PDB entry 5HLT | X-ray diffraction, 2.67 A resolution | chains A and C of the 3 polymer chains in the assembly

Chain A:
Molecule: Restriction endonuclease R.BpuJI
From: Bacillus pumilus
UniProtKB: A3FMN7 (A3FMN7_BACPU); residue numbers follow UniProt; this construct covers 1-285
Chain sequence (288 residues; row label = number of the first residue in the row; numbers below 1 keep their minus sign (Gly-2 is residue -2)):
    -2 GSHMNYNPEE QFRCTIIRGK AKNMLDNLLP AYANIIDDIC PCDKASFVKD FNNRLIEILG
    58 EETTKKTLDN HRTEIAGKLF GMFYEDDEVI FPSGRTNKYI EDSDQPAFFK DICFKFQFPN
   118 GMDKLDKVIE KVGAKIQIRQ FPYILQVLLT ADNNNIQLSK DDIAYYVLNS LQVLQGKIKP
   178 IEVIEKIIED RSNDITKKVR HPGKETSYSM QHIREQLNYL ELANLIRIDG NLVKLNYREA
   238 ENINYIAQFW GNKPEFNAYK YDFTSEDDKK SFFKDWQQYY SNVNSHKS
Unresolved in the structure: -2 to 1, 280-285
Sequence notes: expression tag (-2 to 0)

Chain C:
Molecule: 12-nt DNA strand
Sequence (12 nucleotides; each row starts with the number of its first residue):
   101 GXTACCCGTG GA
Modified / non-standard residues: YPE (4-[8-(4-hydroxybut-1-yn-1-yl)pyren-1-yl]but-3-yn-1-yl dihydrogen phosphate) at position 102

How chain A and chain C interact:
Residue-residue contacts (26; chain A residue first):
  Arg10(A) - DC107(C)  salt bridge to the phosphate
  Ile14(A) - DC105(C)  sugar contact
  Ile14(A) - DC106(C)  phosphate contact
  Arg15(A) - DC107(C)  base contact
  Arg15(A) - DG108(C)  hydrogen bond to the base
  Lys17(A) - DC107(C)  base contact
  Lys63(A) - DA104(C)  base contact
  Lys63(A) - DC105(C)  base contact
  Asn67(A) - DC105(C)  hydrogen bond to the base
  Arg69(A) - DA104(C)  salt bridge to the phosphate
  Thr70(A) - DA104(C)  sugar contact
  Thr70(A) - DC105(C)  hydrogen bond to the phosphate
  Glu71(A) - DC105(C)  base contact
  Glu71(A) - DC106(C)  hydrogen bond to the base
  Lys75(A) - DC105(C)  salt bridge to the phosphate
  Met119(A) - DC105(C)  sugar contact
  Asp120(A) - DC105(C)  phosphate contact
  Asp120(A) - DC106(C)  phosphate contact
  Lys121(A) - DA104(C)  sugar contact
  Lys121(A) - DC105(C)  hydrogen bond to the phosphate
  Lys121(A) - DC106(C)  hydrogen bond to the phosphate
  Lys124(A) - DC106(C)  phosphate contact
  Lys201(A) - DG108(C)  salt bridge to the phosphate
  Glu202(A) - DT109(C)  base contact
  Ser204(A) - DT109(C)  hydrogen bond to the base
  Tyr205(A) - DG108(C)  phosphate contact
Other interface residues (no listed pair), chain A (19 interface residues in all): Thr12

Summary:
19 residues of chain A and 6 residues of chain C are in contact; the contacts include 7 hydrogen bonds and 4
salt bridges. Among the polar pairs are Arg15(A)-DG108(C), Asn67(A)-DC105(C) and Glu71(A)-DC106(C).
Here chain A is Restriction endonuclease R.BpuJI (Bacillus pumilus) and chain C is a 12-nt DNA strand. Entry
5HLT (Crystal structure of pyrene- and phenanthrene-modified DNA in complex with the BpuJ1 endonuclease
binding domain) was determined by X-ray diffraction together with 5HNF and 5HNH from the same study.
